Entry 6EUN (X-ray diffraction, 2.45 A resolution); this record covers chains B and C of the 3 polymer chains in the assembly.

# Chain B (and C)
Protein: Adhesin
Source organism: Neisseria meningitidis
Notes: chain C of this document is another copy of the same molecule, construct and numbering; everything in this record applies to it too
UniProt: A0ELI3 (A0ELI3_NEIME); residues 24-170 here = UniProt positions 24-170
Sequence (156 residues; row label = number of the first residue in the row):
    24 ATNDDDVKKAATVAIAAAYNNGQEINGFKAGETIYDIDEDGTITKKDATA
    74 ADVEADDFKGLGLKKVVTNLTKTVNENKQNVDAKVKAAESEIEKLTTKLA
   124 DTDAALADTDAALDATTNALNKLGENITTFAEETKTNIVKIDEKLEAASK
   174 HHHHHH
Disordered / not traced: 24-27, 173-179
Sequence notes: expression tag (171-179)
Residues lining bound ligands:
  - nonaethylene glycol (2PE): Ala142, Lys145, Leu146, Asn149, Ile150, Phe153
  - 1-ethoxy-2-(2-ethoxyethoxy)ethane (P4G): Gly147, Ile150, Thr151, Ala154
From the paper describing this entry:
  - binding site for chloride ion: Asn44
  - mutagenesis - T35K, A41V, N43A, E62A/D63A, K68A/K69A/D70A: unchanged binding to LOX-1
  - mutagenesis - A33I, A33I/I38L, Y42A: abolished binding to LOX-1
  - mutagenesis - E62A/D63A: decreased binding to 5D11
  - mutagenesis - E62A/D63A: decreased binding to 12H11
  - mutagenesis - Y42A: unchanged binding to humAbs
  - mutagenesis - A33I, A33I/A39V (Tm change 11 degC), A33I/I38L (Tm change 17 degC), I38L, A39V: increased stability

# How chain B and chain C interact
Pairs across the interface - 67 pairs, chain B then chain C:
  Lys31(B) - Val30(C)
  Ala37(B) - Ala37(C)  hydrophobic
  Ile38(B) - Ala33(C)
  Ile38(B) - Val36(C)  hydrophobic
  Ile38(B) - Ala37(C)
  Ala41(B) - Ala40(C)  hydrophobic
  Ala41(B) - Asn44(C)  hydrogen bond (backbone-side chain)
  Asn44(B) - Asn44(C)
  Gly45(B) - Asn44(C)
  Ile48(B) - Asn44(C)
  Ile48(B) - Glu47(C)
  Asn49(B) - Glu47(C)
  Leu86(B) - Leu86(C)  hydrophobic
  Lys87(B) - Glu47(C)  salt bridge
  Lys87(B) - Asp80(C)
  Lys87(B) - Phe81(C)
  Val90(B) - Phe81(C)  hydrophobic
  Val90(B) - Val89(C)  hydrophobic
  Val90(B) - Val90(C)  hydrophobic
  Thr91(B) - Asp80(C)  hydrogen bond
  Thr91(B) - Phe81(C)
  Leu93(B) - Leu93(C)  hydrophobic
  Thr94(B) - Leu93(C)
  Val97(B) - Thr96(C)
  Val97(B) - Val97(C)  hydrophobic
  Val97(B) - Asn100(C)
  Lys101(B) - Asn100(C)
  Val104(B) - Val104(C)  hydrophobic
  Asp105(B) - Lys107(C)  salt bridge
  Glu112(B) - Ala111(C)
  Glu112(B) - Glu114(C)
  Ile115(B) - Ala111(C)
  Ile115(B) - Glu114(C)
  Ile115(B) - Ile115(C)  hydrophobic
  Thr119(B) - Leu118(C)
  Leu122(B) - Leu118(C)  hydrophobic
  Leu122(B) - Lys121(C)
  Leu122(B) - Leu122(C)  hydrophobic
  Leu122(B) - Thr125(C)
  Thr125(B) - Thr125(C)
  Asp126(B) - Lys121(C)
  Asp126(B) - Thr125(C)  hydrogen bond
  Leu129(B) - Thr125(C)
  Leu129(B) - Ala128(C)  hydrophobic
  Leu129(B) - Leu129(C)  hydrophobic
  Leu129(B) - Thr132(C)
  Thr132(B) - Thr132(C)
  Asp133(B) - Thr132(C)  hydrogen bond
  Leu136(B) - Thr132(C)
  Leu136(B) - Ala135(C)  hydrophobic
  Leu136(B) - Leu136(C)
  Thr140(B) - Thr139(C)  hydrogen bond
  Leu143(B) - Thr139(C)
  Leu143(B) - Ala142(C)  hydrophobic
  Leu143(B) - Leu143(C)  hydrophobic
  Leu143(B) - Leu146(C)  hydrophobic
  Ile150(B) - Leu146(C)  hydrophobic
  Ile150(B) - Ile150(C)  hydrophobic
  Ala154(B) - Phe153(C)  hydrophobic
  Thr157(B) - Phe153(C)
  Thr157(B) - Thr157(C)
  Ile161(B) - Asn160(C)
  Ile164(B) - Ile164(C)  hydrophobic
  Asp165(B) - Ile164(C)
  Leu168(B) - Ile164(C)  hydrophobic
  Leu168(B) - Lys167(C)
  Leu168(B) - Leu168(C)  hydrophobic
Also at the interface, not in a pair above, chain B (43 interface residues in all): Ala34, Val108, Leu118, Thr139, Leu146, Gly147
Also at the interface, not in a pair above, chain C (47 interface residues in all): Ala34, Ala41, Ile48, Asp79, Asn103, Val108

# Summary
43 residues of chain B and 47 residues of chain C are in contact, with 5 hydrogen bonds and 2 salt bridges.
Among the polar pairs are Lys87(B)-Glu47(C), Asp105(B)-Lys107(C) and Ala41(B)-Asn44(C). The paper reports a
binding site for chloride ion at Asn44(B); A33I, A33I/A39V and A33I/I38L of chain B, among others, increase
stability; 11 substitutions were tested in all.
Chain B and chain C are both Adhesin (Neisseria meningitidis); the structure, Crystal structure of Neisseria
meningitidis vaccine antigen NadA variant 3, was determined by X-ray diffraction together with 6EUP from the
same study.
